1VCB - chains A and B of the 3 polymer chains in the assembly; structure by X-ray diffraction, 2.70 A resolution.

[Chain A]
Molecule: Protein (elongin B)
From: Homo sapiens
UniProtKB: Q15370 (ELOB_HUMAN); residues 1-118 here = UniProt positions 1-118
Sequence (118 residues; row label = number of the first residue in the row):
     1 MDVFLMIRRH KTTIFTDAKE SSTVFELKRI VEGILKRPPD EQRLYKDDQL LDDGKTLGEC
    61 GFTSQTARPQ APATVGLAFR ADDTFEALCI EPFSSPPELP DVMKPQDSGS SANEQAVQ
Disordered / not traced: 99-118
UniProt features mapped onto this chain:
  - modified residue: Met1 (N-acetylmethionine), Thr84 (Phosphothreonine), Ser108 (Phosphoserine), Ser111 (Phosphoserine)

[Chain B]
Molecule: Protein (elongin C)
From: Homo sapiens
UniProtKB: Q15369 (ELOC_HUMAN); residue numbers follow UniProt; this construct covers 1-112
Sequence (112 residues; numbered 1 to 112; the number before each row is that of its first residue):
     1 MDGEEKTYGG CEGPDAMYVK LISSDGHEFI VKREHALTSG TIKAMLSGPG QFAENETNEV
    61 NFREIPSHVL SKVCMYFTYK VRYTNSSTEI PEFPIAPEIA LELLMAANFL DC
Disordered / not traced: 1-16, 50-57

[How chain A and chain B interact]
Contacting residue pairs - 44 pairs, chain A then chain B:
  Arg8(A) - His27(B)
  Lys11(A) - Asp25(B)  hydrogen bond (side chain-backbone)
  Lys11(A) - Gly26(B)
  Lys11(A) - His27(B)
  Lys11(A) - Glu28(B)  hydrogen bond (backbone-backbone)
  Thr12(A) - Glu28(B)
  Thr12(A) - Ile30(B)
  Thr13(A) - Glu28(B)  hydrogen bond (backbone-backbone)
  Thr13(A) - Phe29(B)
  Thr13(A) - Ile30(B)  hydrogen bond (backbone-backbone)
  Ile14(A) - Ile30(B)
  Phe15(A) - Phe29(B)  hydrophobic
  Phe15(A) - Ile30(B)  hydrogen bond (backbone-backbone)
  Phe15(A) - Ser71(B)
  Phe15(A) - Cys74(B)  hydrophobic
  Thr16(A) - Tyr18(B)
  Asp17(A) - Lys32(B)  salt bridge
  Ile34(A) - Tyr18(B)
  Ile34(A) - Ile30(B)  hydrophobic
  Arg68(A) - Pro91(B)
  Pro69(A) - Met75(B)
  Pro69(A) - Thr78(B)  hydrogen bond (backbone-side chain)
  Pro69(A) - Tyr79(B)  hydrophobic
  Pro69(A) - Arg82(B)
  Gln70(A) - Met75(B)
  Gln70(A) - Tyr79(B)
  Gln70(A) - Tyr83(B)
  Gln70(A) - Pro94(B)
  Pro72(A) - Met75(B)
  Glu91(A) - His27(B)  hydrogen bond (backbone-side chain)
  Pro92(A) - His27(B)  hydrogen bond (backbone-side chain)
  Phe93(A) - His27(B)
  Phe93(A) - Phe29(B)  hydrophobic
  Phe93(A) - Ser67(B)
  Phe93(A) - His68(B)
  Phe93(A) - Ser71(B)
  Ser94(A) - Asp25(B)
  Ser94(A) - Pro66(B)
  Ser94(A) - Ser67(B)  hydrogen bond (side chain-backbone)
  Ser94(A) - His68(B)  hydrogen bond
  Ser95(A) - His68(B)
  Pro96(A) - His68(B)
  Pro96(A) - Glu98(B)
  Pro97(A) - Glu102(B)
Interface residues without a listed pair, chain A (23 interface residues in all): Phe4, Met6, Ile30
Interface residues without a listed pair, chain B (26 interface residues in all): Val31, Lys72, Glu92, Phe93

[Overview]
23 residues of chain A face 26 of chain B across their interface; the contacts include 10 hydrogen bonds and 1
salt bridge. Polar contacts include Asp17(A)-Lys32(B), Lys11(A)-Asp25(B) and Pro69(A)-Thr78(B).
Chain A is Protein (elongin B) and chain B is Protein (elongin C), both from Homo sapiens; the structure, The
vhl-elonginc-elonginb structure, was determined by X-ray diffraction.
